PDB entry 4QV8 | X-ray diffraction, 2.90 A resolution | chains E and F of the 28 polymer chains in the assembly

Chain E:
Protein: Proteasome subunit alpha type-6
From: Saccharomyces cerevisiae
Notes: EC 3.4.25.1
UniProt: P40302 (PSA6_YEAST); residues 0-233 here correspond to UniProt positions 1-234 (UniProt number = residue number + 1)
Chain sequence (234 residues; row label = number of the first residue in the row; numbering starts at 0):
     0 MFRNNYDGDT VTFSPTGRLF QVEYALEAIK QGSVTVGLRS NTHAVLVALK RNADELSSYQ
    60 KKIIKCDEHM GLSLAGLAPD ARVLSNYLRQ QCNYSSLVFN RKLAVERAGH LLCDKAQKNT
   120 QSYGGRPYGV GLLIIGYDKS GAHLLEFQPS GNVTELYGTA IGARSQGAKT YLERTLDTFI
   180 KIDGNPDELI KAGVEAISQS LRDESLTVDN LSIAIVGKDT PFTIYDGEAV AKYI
Not modelled in the structure: 0-2

Chain F:
Protein: Probable proteasome subunit alpha type-7
From: Saccharomyces cerevisiae
Notes: EC 3.4.25.1
UniProt: P21242 (PSA7_YEAST); residues -3 to 284 here correspond to UniProt positions 1-288 (UniProt number = residue number + 4)
Chain sequence (288 residues; numbered -3 to 284; the number before each row is that of its first residue; numbers below 1 keep their minus sign (Met-3 is residue -3)):
    -3 MTSIGTGYDL SNSVFSPDGR NFQVEYAVKA VENGTTSIGI KCNDGVVFAV EKLITSKLLV
    57 PQKNVKIQVV DRHIGCVYSG LIPDGRHLVN RGREEAASFK KLYKTPIPIP AFADRLGQYV
   117 QAHTLYNSVR PFGVSTIFGG VDKNGAHLYM LEPSGSYWGY KGAATGKGRQ SAKAELEKLV
   177 DHHPEGLSAR EAVKQAAKII YLAHEDNKEK DFELEISWCS LSETNGLHKF VKGDLLQEAI
   237 DFAQKEINGD DDEDEDDSDN VMSSDDENAP VATNANATTD QEGDIHLE
Not modelled in the structure: -3 to 1, 245-284

Interface between chain E and chain F:
Contacting residue pairs (64):
  Asn4(E) - Leu6(F)
  Tyr5(E) - Asp5(F)  hydrogen bond
  Tyr5(E) - Leu6(F)  hydrophobic
  Thr9(E) - Arg126(F)
  Val10(E) - Gln19(F)
  Val10(E) - Asn123(F)
  Val10(E) - Ser124(F)
  Val10(E) - Val125(F)
  Val10(E) - Arg126(F)
  Thr11(E) - Leu6(F)
  Thr11(E) - Gln19(F)
  Phe12(E) - Gln19(F)
  Phe12(E) - Tyr22(F)
  Phe12(E) - Ala23(F)  hydrophobic
  Phe12(E) - Leu77(F)  hydrophobic
  Phe12(E) - Arg126(F)
  Phe12(E) - Pro127(F)
  Phe12(E) - Gly129(F)
  Ser13(E) - Tyr22(F)
  Pro14(E) - Tyr22(F)  hydrophobic
  Pro14(E) - Lys25(F)
  Thr15(E) - Lys25(F)
  Gly16(E) - Tyr22(F)
  Gly16(E) - Lys25(F)
  Gly16(E) - Ala26(F)
  Leu18(E) - Leu77(F)  hydrophobic
  Leu18(E) - Arg126(F)
  His109(E) - Arg82(F)
  Cys112(E) - Arg82(F)
  Asp113(E) - Arg82(F)  salt bridge
  Asp113(E) - Asn86(F)
  Gln116(E) - Pro79(F)
  Gln116(E) - Asp80(F)
  Gln116(E) - His83(F)  hydrogen bond
  Gln116(E) - Arg126(F)
  Thr119(E) - Arg126(F)  hydrogen bond (backbone-side chain)
  Gln120(E) - His119(F)
  Gln120(E) - Val125(F)
  Gln120(E) - Arg126(F)  hydrogen bond (backbone-backbone)
  Gln120(E) - Phe128(F)
  Ser121(E) - Ser124(F)
  Tyr122(E) - Ser124(F)  hydrogen bond (backbone-backbone)
  Ser149(E) - Pro79(F)
  Gly150(E) - Pro79(F)
  Asn151(E) - Ile78(F)
  Asn151(E) - Pro79(F)
  Thr153(E) - Leu55(F)
  Thr153(E) - Asn60(F)
  Glu154(E) - Val56(F)
  Glu154(E) - Lys59(F)
  Glu154(E) - Asn60(F)  hydrogen bond (backbone-side chain)
  Leu155(E) - Leu54(F)
  Leu155(E) - Leu55(F)
  Leu155(E) - Val56(F)
  Tyr156(E) - Leu54(F)  hydrogen bond (backbone-backbone)
  Tyr156(E) - Leu55(F)
  Tyr156(E) - Val56(F)
  Tyr156(E) - Pro57(F)
  Gly157(E) - Leu54(F)
  Lys168(E) - Leu54(F)
  Leu171(E) - Leu54(F)
  Glu172(E) - Ser52(F)  hydrogen bond
  Glu172(E) - Lys53(F)
  Leu175(E) - Lys53(F)
Also at the interface, not in a pair above, chain E (34 interface residues in all): Arg38, Glu105, Val152

In short:
The interface between chain E and chain F involves 34 residues on one side and 30 on the other; the contacts
include 8 hydrogen bonds and 1 salt bridge. Polar contacts include Asp113(E)-Arg82(F), Tyr5(E)-Asp5(F) and
Gln116(E)-His83(F).
Chain E is Proteasome subunit alpha type-6 and chain F is Probable proteasome subunit alpha type-7, both from
Saccharomyces cerevisiae; the structure, yCP beta5-C52F mutant, was determined by X-ray diffraction together
with 4QUX, 4QUY, 4QV0, 4QV1, 4QV3, 4QV4 and 42 further entries from the same study.
